1LOE - chains A and C of the 4 polymer chains in the assembly; structure by X-ray diffraction, 1.90 A resolution.

# Chain A (and C)
Molecule: Legume isolectin I (alpha chain)
From: Lathyrus ochrus
Notes: chain C of this document is another copy of the same molecule, construct and numbering; everything in this record applies to it too
Reference sequence: P04122 (LECB_LATOC); residue numbers follow UniProt; this construct covers 1-181
Amino-acid sequence (181 residues; numbered 1 to 181; the number before each row is that of its first residue):
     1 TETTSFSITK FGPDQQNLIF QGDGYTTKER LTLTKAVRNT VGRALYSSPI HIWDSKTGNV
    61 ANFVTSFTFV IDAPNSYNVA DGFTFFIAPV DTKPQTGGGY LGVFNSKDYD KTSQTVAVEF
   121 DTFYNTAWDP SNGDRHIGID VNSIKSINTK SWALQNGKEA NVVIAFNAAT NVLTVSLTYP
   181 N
Disordered / not traced: 181 (chain C: fully traced)
Differences from the reference sequence: conflict Ala-153 (Lys in P04122)
Bound ions: Mn2+: Glu-119, Asp-121, Asp-129, His-136; Ca2+: Asp-121, Phe-123, Asn-125, Asp-129
UniProt features mapped onto this chain:
  - binding site (Mn(2+)): Glu-119, Asp-121, Asp-129, His-136
  - binding site (Ca(2+)): Asp-121, Phe-123, Asn-125, Asp-129
  - natural variant: Gln-16 (Q16P: In beta-2), Ser-66 (S66A: In beta-2), Ala-168 (A168G: In beta-2)

# Chain A / chain C interface
Contacting residue pairs - 33 pairs, chain A then chain C:
  Thr-1(A) / Ser-7(C)
  Thr-1(A) / Ile-8(C)
  Thr-1(A) / Thr-9(C)  hydrogen bond (backbone-backbone)
  Thr-1(A) / Lys-10(C)
  Glu-2(A) / Ser-7(C)
  Glu-2(A) / Gln-15(C)  hydrogen bond
  Thr-3(A) / Phe-6(C)
  Thr-3(A) / Ser-7(C)  hydrogen bond (backbone-backbone)
  Thr-4(A) / Ser-5(C)
  Thr-4(A) / Tyr-46(C)
  Ser-5(A) / Thr-4(C)
  Ser-5(A) / Ser-5(C)  hydrogen bond (backbone-backbone)
  Phe-6(A) / Thr-3(C)
  Ser-7(A) / Thr-1(C)
  Ser-7(A) / Glu-2(C)
  Ser-7(A) / Thr-3(C)  hydrogen bond
  Ile-8(A) / Thr-1(C)
  Thr-9(A) / Thr-1(C)  hydrogen bond (backbone-backbone)
  Gln-15(A) / Glu-2(C)  hydrogen bond
  Gln-16(A) / Pro-49(C)
  Gln-16(A) / Val-90(C)
  Asn-17(A) / Ser-48(C)
  Asn-17(A) / Pro-49(C)
  Tyr-46(A) / Thr-4(C)
  Tyr-46(A) / Ser-48(C)  hydrogen bond
  Ser-47(A) / Pro-49(C)
  Ser-48(A) / Asn-17(C)
  Ser-48(A) / Tyr-46(C)  hydrogen bond
  Ser-48(A) / Ser-47(C)
  Pro-49(A) / Gln-16(C)
  Pro-49(A) / Asn-17(C)
  Pro-49(A) / Ser-47(C)
  Val-90(A) / Gln-16(C)
Other interface residues (no listed pair), chain A (18 interface residues in all): Lys-10

# Overview
Chain A and chain C each contribute 18 residues to their interface, with 9 hydrogen bonds. Polar pairs include
Glu-2(A)/Gln-15(C), Ser-7(A)/Thr-3(C) and Tyr-46(A)/Ser-48(C). From UniProt: 4 Mn2+-binding residues and 4
Ca2+-binding residues on chain A.
Both chains are Legume isolectin I (alpha chain) (Lathyrus ochrus). Entry 1LOE (X-ray crystal structure
determination and refinement at 1.9 angstroms resolution of isolectin I from the seeds ...) was determined by
X-ray diffraction.
